3GXQ - chains A and D of the 4 polymer chains in the assembly; structure by X-ray diffraction, 2.35 A resolution.

== Chain A ==
Name: Putative regulator of transfer genes ArtA
From: Staphylococcus aureus subsp. aureus USA300
UniProt: Q2FDC9 (Q2FDC9_STAA3); residue numbers follow UniProt; this construct covers 6-58
Chain sequence (54 residues; numbered 6 to 59; the number before each row is that of its first residue):
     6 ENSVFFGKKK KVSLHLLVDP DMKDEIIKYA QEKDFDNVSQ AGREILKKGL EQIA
Unresolved in the structure: 6
Construct notes: expression tag (59)
From the paper describing this entry:
  - self-association interface (contacts with another copy of this molecule); pairs are residue here / residue on that copy: His20-Ser18 (hydrogen bond), Leu22-Arg48 (hydrogen bond), Val17, Leu19, Leu21, Ile31, Ile32, Tyr34, Ile50, Leu51, Leu55, Ile58
  - binding site for the 10-nt DNA strand: Lys16, His20, Leu22, Asn42, Ser44, Arg48
  - binding site for the 11-nt DNA strand (chain D): Lys16, His20
  - specificity-determining residues: His20

== Chain D ==
Molecule: 11-nt DNA strand
Sequence (11 nucleotides; each row starts with the number of its first residue):
     2 ACATGTCATG T

== How chain A and chain D interact ==
Pairs across the interface (5; chain A residue first):
  Ser18(A) with DT7(D), base contact
  His20(A) with DT5(D), base contact; DG6(D), hydrogen bond to the base
  Leu22(A) with DC3(D), sugar contact; DA4(D), phosphate contact
Also at the interface, not in a pair above, chain A (4 interface residues in all): Leu21

== Overview ==
4 residues of chain A and 5 residues of chain D are in contact; the contacts include 1 hydrogen bond. The
hydrogen-bonded pair is His20(A)-DG6(D). From the paper: a binding site for the 10-nt DNA strand at Lys16(A),
His20(A) and Leu22(A) among others; a binding site for the 11-nt DNA strand (chain D) at Lys16(A) and
His20(A).
Chain A is Putative regulator of transfer genes ArtA (Staphylococcus aureus subsp. aureus USA300) and chain D
is an 11-nt DNA strand; the structure, Structure of ArtA and DNA complex, was determined by X-ray diffraction.
